PDB entry 4GFC | X-ray diffraction, 2.85 A resolution | chains A and B

# Chain A (and B)
Name: Spindle assembly abnormal protein 6
Organism: Caenorhabditis elegans
Notes: fragment: SAS-6 N-terminal head domain and beginning of coiled coil; chain B of this document is another copy of the same molecule, construct and numbering; everything in this record applies to it too
UniProtKB: O62479 (SAS6_CAEEL); the construct lacks a stretch of the UniProt sequence, so the offset changes along the chain: 1-102 = UniProt 1-102; 103-187 = UniProt 131-215
Chain sequence (189 residues; numbered -1 to 187; the number before each row is that of its first residue; numbers below 1 keep their minus sign (Gly-1 is residue -1)):
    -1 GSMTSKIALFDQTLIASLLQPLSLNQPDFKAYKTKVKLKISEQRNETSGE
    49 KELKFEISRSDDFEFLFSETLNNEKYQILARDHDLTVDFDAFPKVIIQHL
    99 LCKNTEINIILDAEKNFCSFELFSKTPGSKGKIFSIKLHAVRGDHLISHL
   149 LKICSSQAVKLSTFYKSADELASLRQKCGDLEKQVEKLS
Unresolved in the structure: -1 to 1, 45-47, 163, 171-187 (chain B: -1 to 2, 20-27, 45-50, 119-133, 183-187)
Sequence notes: expression tag (-1 to 0); engineered mutation Gly126 (Ile154 in O62479)

# How chain A and chain B interact
Residue-residue contacts - 36 pairs, chain A then chain B:
  Phe61(A) with Cys152(B), hydrophobic
  Glu62(A) with Leu149(B)
  Arg140(A) with Asp142(B), salt bridge; Ile145(B)
  Gly141(A) with Ile145(B)
  Asp142(A) with Arg140(B), salt bridge
  Leu144(A) with Ile145(B), hydrophobic
  Ile145(A) with Arg140(B); Gly141(B); Leu144(B), hydrophobic; Ile145(B), hydrophobic; Leu148(B), hydrophobic
  Leu148(A) with Ile145(B), hydrophobic; Leu149(B), hydrophobic; Cys152(B)
  Leu149(A) with Phe61(B), hydrophobic; Glu62(B); Leu148(B), hydrophobic
  Ile151(A) with Cys152(B), hydrophobic
  Cys152(A) with Phe61(B); Leu148(B); Ile151(B), hydrophobic; Cys152(B), hydrogen bond; Gln155(B), hydrogen bond (backbone-side chain)
  Gln155(A) with Cys152(B); Gln155(B), hydrogen bond (side chain-backbone); Ala156(B); Lys158(B), hydrogen bond (backbone-side chain)
  Ala156(A) with Gln155(B)
  Lys158(A) with Gln155(B), hydrogen bond (side chain-backbone); Lys158(B); Leu159(B)
  Leu159(A) with Lys158(B)
  Phe162(A) with Phe162(B), hydrophobic; Ser165(B)
  Asp167(A) with Arg173(B), salt bridge
Interface residues without a listed pair, chain A (18 interface residues in all): Ser153
Interface residues without a listed pair, chain B (19 interface residues in all): Ser153

# Summary
18 residues of chain A face 19 of chain B across their interface; the contacts include 5 hydrogen bonds and 3
salt bridges. Polar contacts include Arg140(A)-Asp142(B), Asp167(A)-Arg173(B) and Cys152(A)-Cys152(B).
Chain A and chain B are both Spindle assembly abnormal protein 6 (Caenorhabditis elegans); the structure,
N-terminal coiled-coil dimer of C.elegans SAS-6, crystal form B, was determined by X-ray diffraction together
with 4G79, 4GEU, 4GEX and 4GFA from the same study.
